5EW1 - chains H and E of the 4 polymer chains in the assembly; structure by X-ray diffraction, 2.95 A resolution.

Chain H:
Name: Thrombin heavy chain
Source organism: Homo sapiens
Notes: EC 3.4.21.5
Reference sequence: P00734 (THRB_HUMAN); the construct lacks a stretch of the UniProt sequence and is renumbered around it, so the offset changes along the chain: 16-36 = UniProt 364-384; 37-60 = UniProt 386-409; 61-77 = UniProt 419-435; 78-97 = UniProt 437-456; 6 more segments
Chain sequence (259 residues; numbered 16 to 247 plus 30 insertion-coded residues; 3 numbers in that range are skipped by the numbering (no residue carries them; nothing is unmodelled there); the number before each row is that of its first residue; a row labelled like 60A-60I holds insertion residues (60A, then the next letters in order)):
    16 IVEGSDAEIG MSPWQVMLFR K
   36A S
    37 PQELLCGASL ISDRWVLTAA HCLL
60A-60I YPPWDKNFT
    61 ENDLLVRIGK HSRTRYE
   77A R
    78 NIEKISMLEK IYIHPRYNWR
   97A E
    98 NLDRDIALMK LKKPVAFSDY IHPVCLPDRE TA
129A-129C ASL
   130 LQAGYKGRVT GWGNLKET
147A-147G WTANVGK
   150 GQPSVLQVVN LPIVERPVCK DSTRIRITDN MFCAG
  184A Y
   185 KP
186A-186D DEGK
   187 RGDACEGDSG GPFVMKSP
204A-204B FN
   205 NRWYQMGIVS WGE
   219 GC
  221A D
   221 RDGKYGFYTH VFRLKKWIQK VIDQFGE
Not modelled in the structure: 147A-147G, 247
Disulfides: Cys42-Cys58, Cys168-Cys182, Cys191-Cys220
Glycans and other covalent adducts: compound 0G6 linked to His57, Ser195
Ligand contacts: 0G6 (D-phenylalanyl-N-[(2S,3S)-6-{[amino(iminio)methyl]amino}-1-chloro-2-hydroxyhexan-3-yl]-L-prolinamide): Tyr60A, Glu97A, Asn98, Leu99, Ile174, Asp189, Ala190, Cys191, Glu192, Gly193, Asp194, Val213, Ser214, Trp215, Gly216, Glu217, Gly219, Cys220, Gly226
Swiss-Prot annotation at these positions:
  - region: Ala183 to Val200 (High affinity receptor-binding region which is also known as the TP508 peptide)
  - active site (Charge relay system): His57, Asp102, Ser195
  - glycosylation: Asn60G (N-linked (GlcNAc...) (complex) asparagine)
From the paper describing this entry:
  - conformationally variable residues (helix shift, loop rearrangement): Asp125 to Ala129, Ile162 to Cys182

Chain E:
Molecule: HD1-deltaT3
Sequence (15 nucleotides; numbered 1 to 15; the number before each row is that of its first residue):
     1 GGXTGGTGTG GTTGG
Modified / non-standard residues: 3DR (1',2'-dideoxyribofuranose-5'-phosphate) at position 3
Metal / ion sites: Na+: DG1, DG2, DG5, DG6, DG10, DG11, DG14, DG15

How chain H and chain E interact:
Pairs across the interface - 18 pairs, chain H then chain E:
  Ile24(H) with DT12(E), sugar contact
  His71(H) with DT12(E), base contact
  Arg75(H) with DT4(E), hydrogen bond to the base; DG5(E), base contact; DG11(E), base contact; DT12(E), base contact; DT13(E), hydrogen bond to the base
  Tyr76(H) with 3DR_3(E), sugar contact; DT4(E), hydrogen bond to the sugar
  Glu77(H) with DT12(E), hydrogen bond to the base
  Arg77A(H) with DG2(E), base contact; DT4(E), base contact; DT13(E), hydrogen bond to the base; DG14(E), salt bridge to the phosphate
  Asn78(H) with DG14(E), hydrogen bond to the phosphate
  Ile79(H) with DT12(E), base contact; DT13(E), base contact
  Tyr117(H) with DT12(E), hydrogen bond to the phosphate
Interface residues without a listed pair, chain H (10 interface residues in all): Ser72
From the paper, about this interface:
  - pairs named by the authors: Arg75(H)-DT4(E) (hydrogen bond), Arg75(H)-DT13(E) (hydrogen bond), Glu77(H)-DT12(E), Arg77A(H)-DT4(E), Arg77A(H)-DT13(E) (hydrogen bond)
  - interface residues, chain H: Arg75(H), Tyr76(H), Glu77(H), Arg77A(H), Asn78(H), Ile79(H)
  - interface residues, chain E: DT4(E), DT13(E)

In short:
10 residues of chain H face 8 of chain E across their interface; the contacts include 7 hydrogen bonds and 1
salt bridge. Among the polar pairs are Arg75(H)-DT4(E), Arg75(H)-DT13(E) and Glu77(H)-DT12(E). The authors
report hydrogen bonds between Arg75(H) and DT4(E), Arg75(H) and DT13(E) and Arg77A(H) and DT13(E); contacts
between Glu77(H) and DT12(E) and Arg77A(H) and DT4(E). The paper reports interface residues Arg75(H), Tyr76(H)
and DT4(E) among others; conformational variability at Asp125(H) and Ile162(H).
Chain H is Thrombin heavy chain (Homo sapiens) and chain E is HD1-deltaT3; the structure, Human thrombin
sandwiched between two DNA aptamers: HD22 and HD1-deltaT3, was determined by X-ray diffraction together with
5EW2 from the same study.
